PDB entry 7OMN | X-ray diffraction, 1.70 A resolution | chain A

# Chain A
Name: JD1-1 VH domain
Source organism: Homo sapiens
Sequence (125 residues; numbered 1 to 128 plus 5 insertion-coded residues; 8 numbers in that range are skipped by the numbering (no residue carries them; nothing is unmodelled there); the number before each row is that of its first residue; a row labelled like 111a-111c holds insertion residues (111a, then the next letters in order)):
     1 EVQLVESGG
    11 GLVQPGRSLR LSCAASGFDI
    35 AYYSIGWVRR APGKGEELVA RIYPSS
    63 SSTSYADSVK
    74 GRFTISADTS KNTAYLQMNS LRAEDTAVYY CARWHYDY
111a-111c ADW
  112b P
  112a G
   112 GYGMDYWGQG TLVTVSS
Not modelled in the structure: 128
Cystine bridges: Cys23-Cys104

# In short
Chain A is JD1-1 VH domain (Homo sapiens); the structure, Anti-EphA1 JD1-1 VH domain, was determined by X-ray
diffraction (same publication as 7OOI).
